PDB entry 8A8J | electron microscopy, 3.10 A resolution | chains B and X of the 4 polymer chains in the assembly

== Chain B ==
Molecule: DNA replication and repair protein RecF
Organism: Thermus thermophilus HB8
UniProt: Q5SLM9 (Q5SLM9_THET8); numbering as in UniProt (aligned over 1-343)
Amino-acid sequence (344 residues; each row starts with the number of its first residue; numbering starts at 0):
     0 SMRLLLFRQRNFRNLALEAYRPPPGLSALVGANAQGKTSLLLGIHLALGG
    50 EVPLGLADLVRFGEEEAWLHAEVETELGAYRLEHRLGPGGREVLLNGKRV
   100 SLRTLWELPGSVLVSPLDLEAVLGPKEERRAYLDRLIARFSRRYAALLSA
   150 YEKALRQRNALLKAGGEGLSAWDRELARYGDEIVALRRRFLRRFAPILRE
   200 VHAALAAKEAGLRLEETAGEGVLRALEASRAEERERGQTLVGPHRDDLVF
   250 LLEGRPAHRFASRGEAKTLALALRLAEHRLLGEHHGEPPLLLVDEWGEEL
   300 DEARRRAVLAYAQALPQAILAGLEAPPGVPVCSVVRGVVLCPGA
Unresolved in the structure: 0, 342-343
Sequence notes: expression tag (0)
Ion coordination: Mg2+: Thr-37 (together with AMP-PNP)
Residues lining bound ligands:
  - AMP-PNP (ANP; phosphoaminophosphonic acid-adenylate ester), molecule 1: Arg-12, Asn-13, Ala-31, Asn-32, Ala-33, Gln-34, Gly-35, Lys-36, Thr-37, Ser-38, Asp-57, Val-59, Arg-60, Phe-61, Glu-294
  - AMP-PNP (ANP), molecule 2: Lys-207, Phe-259, Ser-261, Arg-262, Gly-263, Glu-264

== Chain X ==
Molecule: Oligo1
Sequence (25 nucleotides; each row starts with the number of its first residue):
     1 GGCCAGATCTGCCGCGGATCCGCGC
Unresolved in the structure: 20-25

== Chain B / chain X interface ==
Pairs across the interface - 13 pairs, chain B then chain X:
  Gly-89(B) / DA18(X)  phosphate contact
  Arg-90(B) / DA18(X)  salt bridge to the phosphate
  Ser-100(B) / DT19(X)  phosphate contact
  Leu-101(B) / DT19(X)  hydrogen bond to the phosphate
  Arg-102(B) / DT19(X)  phosphate contact
  Lys-125(B) / DT10(X)  salt bridge to the phosphate
  Glu-126(B) / DT10(X)  phosphate contact
  Arg-155(B) / DC12(X)  phosphate contact
  Asn-158(B) / DC12(X)  phosphate contact
  Lys-162(B) / DC12(X)  phosphate contact
  Gln-237(B) / DG11(X)  sugar contact
  His-243(B) / DG11(X)  salt bridge to the phosphate
  Arg-244(B) / DG11(X)  salt bridge to the phosphate
Other interface residues (no listed pair), chain B (17 interface residues in all): Leu-55, Pro-124, Arg-129, Thr-238
Other interface residues (no listed pair), chain X (7 interface residues in all): DC9, DC13

== Summary ==
Chain B and chain X form an interface of 17 and 7 residues respectively; the contacts include 1 hydrogen bond
and 4 salt bridges. Polar pairs include Leu-101(B)/DT19(X), Arg-90(B)/DA18(X) and Lys-125(B)/DT10(X). Chain B
binds AMP-PNP.
Here chain B is DNA replication and repair protein RecF (Thermus thermophilus HB8) and chain X is Oligo1.
Entry 8A8J (Complex of RecF and DNA from Thermus thermophilus) was determined by electron microscopy together
with 8A93, 8AB0 and 8BPR from the same study.
